Entry 1J5E (X-ray diffraction, 3.05 A resolution); this record covers chains A and P of the 21 polymer chains in the assembly.

Chain A:
Molecule: 16S ribosomal RNA
Organism: Thermus thermophilus
Sequence (1522 nucleotides; each row starts with the number of its first residue; note: 42 numbers in that range are skipped by the numbering (no residue carries them; nothing is unmodelled there); a row labelled like 190A-190L holds insertion residues (190A, then the next letters in order); numbering starts at 0):
     0 UUUGUUGGAGAGUUUGAUCCUGGCUCAGGGUGAACGCUGGCGGCGUGCCU
    50 AAGACAUGCAAGUCGUGCGGG
    73 CCGCGGGGUUUU
    88 ACUCCG
    95 UGGUC
   101 AGCGGCGGACGGGUGAGUAACGCGUGGGU
  129A G
   130 ACCUACCCGGAAGAGGGGGACAACCCGGGGAAACUCGGGCUAAUCCCCCA
   180 UGUGGACCCGC
190A-190L CCCUUGGGGUGU
   191 GUCCAAAGGGCUUU
   216 GCCCGCUUCCGGAUGGGCCCGCGUCCCAUCAGCUAGUUGGUGGGGUAAUG
   266 GCCCACCAAGGCGACGACGGGUAGCCGGUCUGAGAGGAUGGCCGGCCACA
   316 GGGGCACUGAGACACGGGCCCCACUCCUACGGGAGGCAGCAGUUAGGAAU
   366 CUUCCGCAAUGGGCGCAAGCCUGACGGAGCGACGCCGCUUGGAGGAAGAA
   416 GCCCUUCGGGGUGUAAACUCCUGAA
   442 CCCGGGACGAAACCCCCGACGA
   474 GGGGACUGACGGUACCGGG
   494 GUAAUAGCGCCGGCCAACUCCGUGCCAGCAGCCGCGGUAAUACGGAGGGC
   544 GCGAGCGUUACCCGGAUUCACUGGGCGUAAAGGGCGUGUAGGCGGCCUGG
   594 GGCGUCCCAUGUGAAAGACCACGGCUCAACCGUGGGGGAGCGUGGGAUAC
   644 GCUCAGGCUAGACGGUGGGAGAGGGUGGUGGAAUUCCCGGAGUAGCGGUG
   694 AAAUGCGCAGAUACCGGGAGGAACGCCGAUGGCGAAGGCAGCCACCUGGU
   744 CCACCCGUGACGCUGAGGCGCGAAAGCGUGGGGAGCAAACCGGAUUAGAU
   794 ACCCGGGUAGUCCACGCCCUAAACGAUGCGCGCUAGGUCUCUGGGUCU
   848 CCUGGGGGCCGAAGCUAACGCGUUAAGCGCGCCGCCUGGGGAGUACGGCC
   898 GCAAGGCUGAAACUCAAAGGAAUUGACGGGGGCCCGCACAAGCGGUGGAG
   948 CAUGUGGUUUAAUUCGAAGCAACGCGAAGAACCUUACCAGGCCUUGACAU
   998 GCUAGG
 1003A G
  1004 AACCCGGGUGAAAGCCUGGGGUGCCCC
1030A-1030D GCGA
  1031 GGGGAGCCCUAGCACAGGUGCUGCAUGGCCGUCGUCAGCUCGUGCCGUGA
  1081 GGUGUUGGGUUAAGUCCCGCAACGAGCGCAACCCCCGCCGUUAGUUGCCA
  1131 GCGGUUCGGCCGGGCACUCUAACGGGACUGCCCGCGAAA
  1171 GCGGGAGGAAGGAGGGGACGACGUCUGGUCAGCAUGGCCCUUACGGCCUG
  1221 GGCGACACACGUGCUACAAUGCCCACUACAAAGCGAUGCCACCCGGCAAC
  1271 GGGGAGCUAAUCGCAAAAAGGUGGGCCCAGUUCGGAUUGGGGUCUGCAAC
  1321 CCGACCCCAUGAAGCCGGAAUCGCUAGUAAUCGCGGAUCAG
 1361A C
  1362 CAUGCCGCGGUGAAUACGUUCCCGGGCCUUGUACACACCGCCCGUCACGC
  1412 CAUGGGAGCGGGCUCUACCCGAAGUCGCCGGG
  1446 AGCCUACGGG
  1459 CAGGCGCCGAGGGUAGGGCCCGUGACUGGGGCGAAGUCGUAACAAGGUAG
  1509 CUGUACCGGAAGGUGCGGCUGGAUCACCUCCUUUCU
Not modelled in the structure: 0-4, 1535-1538

Chain P:
Molecule: 30S ribosomal protein S16
Organism: Thermus thermophilus
Reference sequence: P80379 (RS16_THETH); residues 1-88 here = UniProt positions 1-88
Sequence (88 residues; numbered 1 to 88; the number before each row is that of its first residue):
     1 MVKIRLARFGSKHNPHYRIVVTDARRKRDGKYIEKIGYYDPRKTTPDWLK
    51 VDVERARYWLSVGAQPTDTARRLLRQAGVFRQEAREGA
Not modelled in the structure: 84-88

Chain A / chain P interface:
Residue-residue contacts - 91 pairs, chain A then chain P:
  C43(A) / Lys-12(P)  salt bridge to the phosphate
  C43(A) / His-13(P)  phosphate contact
  G44(A) / Ser-11(P)  phosphate contact
  G44(A) / Lys-12(P)  hydrogen bond to the phosphate
  C110(A) / Arg-25(P)  hydrogen bond to the sugar
  G111(A) / Arg-25(P)  sugar contact
  G112(A) / Lys-27(P)  phosphate contact
  A134(A) / Met-1(P)  base contact
  A134(A) / Arg-25(P)  base contact
  C135(A) / Met-1(P)  base contact
  C136(A) / Met-1(P)  sugar contact
  C136(A) / Gly-63(P)  hydrogen bond to the sugar
  C136(A) / Gln-65(P)  hydrogen bond to the sugar
  C137(A) / Ser-61(P)  hydrogen bond to the sugar
  C137(A) / Gly-63(P)  hydrogen bond to the sugar
  G227(A) / Val-62(P)  hydrogen bond to the base
  A228(A) / Val-2(P)  sugar contact
  A228(A) / Tyr-58(P)  sugar contact
  A228(A) / Trp-59(P)  phosphate contact
  A228(A) / Val-62(P)  sugar contact
  U229(A) / Asp-23(P)  hydrogen bond to the sugar
  U229(A) / Ile-33(P)  phosphate contact
  U229(A) / Trp-59(P)  phosphate contact
  G230(A) / Asp-23(P)  sugar contact
  G230(A) / Arg-25(P)  hydrogen bond to the sugar
  G309(A) / Lys-27(P)  phosphate contact
  G309(A) / Asp-29(P)  sugar contact
  G309(A) / Gly-30(P)  phosphate contact
  G309(A) / Lys-31(P)  phosphate contact
  G310(A) / Lys-27(P)  salt bridge to the phosphate
  G310(A) / Gly-30(P)  phosphate contact
  G310(A) / Lys-31(P)  phosphate contact
  C311(A) / Arg-26(P)  salt bridge to the phosphate
  A374(A) / Tyr-17(P)  hydrogen bond to the sugar
  U375(A) / Leu-6(P)  hydrogen bond to the sugar
  U375(A) / Tyr-17(P)  hydrogen bond to the sugar
  U375(A) / Arg-28(P)  hydrogen bond to the base
  U375(A) / Thr-69(P)  hydrogen bond to the phosphate
  G376(A) / Arg-5(P)  hydrogen bond to the phosphate
  G376(A) / Leu-6(P)  hydrogen bond to the phosphate
  G376(A) / Arg-28(P)  sugar contact
  G376(A) / Thr-67(P)  hydrogen bond to the phosphate
  G377(A) / Lys-3(P)  salt bridge to the phosphate
  G377(A) / Arg-5(P)  salt bridge to the phosphate
  G377(A) / Ala-24(P)  sugar contact
  G377(A) / Thr-67(P)  phosphate contact
  G378(A) / Lys-3(P)  salt bridge to the phosphate
  C390(A) / Arg-28(P)  hydrogen bond to the phosphate
  G391(A) / Arg-8(P)  hydrogen bond to the phosphate
  G391(A) / Arg-28(P)  salt bridge to the phosphate
  G392(A) / Arg-8(P)  salt bridge to the phosphate
  G392(A) / Lys-12(P)  phosphate contact
  G392(A) / His-13(P)  hydrogen bond to the phosphate
  A393(A) / Lys-12(P)  salt bridge to the phosphate
  A393(A) / His-13(P)  salt bridge to the phosphate
  C449(A) / Arg-42(P)  hydrogen bond to the base
  G450(A) / Pro-41(P)  sugar contact
  G450(A) / Arg-42(P)  sugar contact
  G450(A) / Lys-43(P)  salt bridge to the phosphate
  A452(A) / Lys-43(P)  salt bridge to the phosphate
  A452(A) / Arg-72(P)  hydrogen bond to the sugar
  A453(A) / Asp-68(P)  sugar contact
  A453(A) / Arg-72(P)  phosphate contact
  G462(A) / Gln-82(P)  hydrogen bond to the base
  A463(A) / Arg-75(P)  salt bridge to the phosphate
  A463(A) / Phe-80(P)  phosphate contact
  A463(A) / Arg-81(P)  hydrogen bond to the phosphate
  A463(A) / Gln-82(P)  hydrogen bond to the sugar
  A463(A) / Glu-83(P)  hydrogen bond to the sugar
  G474(A) / Arg-75(P)  salt bridge to the phosphate
  G474(A) / Arg-81(P)  hydrogen bond to the phosphate
  A607(A) / Lys-31(P)  base contact
  A608(A) / Phe-9(P)  sugar contact
  A608(A) / Arg-18(P)  hydrogen bond to the phosphate
  A608(A) / Tyr-32(P)  sugar contact
  A609(A) / Arg-18(P)  salt bridge to the phosphate
  G616(A) / Thr-45(P)  sugar contact
  G617(A) / Asn-14(P)  base contact
  G617(A) / Thr-44(P)  sugar contact
  G617(A) / Thr-45(P)  sugar contact
  C623(A) / Ser-11(P)  sugar contact
  C624(A) / Phe-9(P)  phosphate contact
  C624(A) / Gly-10(P)  phosphate contact
  C624(A) / Ser-11(P)  sugar contact
  C624(A) / Asn-14(P)  sugar contact
  C624(A) / His-16(P)  sugar contact
  G625(A) / Phe-9(P)  phosphate contact
  G625(A) / His-16(P)  sugar contact
  U626(A) / Arg-18(P)  salt bridge to the phosphate
  U626(A) / Lys-35(P)  salt bridge to the phosphate
  U626(A) / Tyr-38(P)  phosphate contact
Also at the interface, not in a pair above, chain A (47 interface residues in all): G231, A451, C454, G475, C483, G627
Also at the interface, not in a pair above, chain P (53 interface residues in all): Ala-7, Pro-15, Tyr-39, Lys-50, Leu-60

Overview:
The interface between chain A and chain P involves 47 residues on one side and 53 on the other; the contacts
include 28 hydrogen bonds and 17 salt bridges. Among the polar pairs are G227(A)/Val-62(P), U375(A)/Arg-28(P)
and C449(A)/Arg-42(P).
Chain A is 16S ribosomal RNA and chain P is 30S ribosomal protein S16, both from Thermus thermophilus; the
structure, Structure of the Thermus thermophilus 30S Ribosomal Subunit, was determined by X-ray diffraction.
